Entry 8QM9 (X-ray diffraction, 1.97 A resolution); this record covers chains A and B.

# Chain A (and B)
Protein: Eukaryotic translation initiation factor 4E
Organism: Homo sapiens
Notes: chain B of this document is another copy of the same molecule, construct and numbering; everything in this record applies to it too
UniProt: P06730 (IF4E_HUMAN); residues 36-217 here = UniProt positions 36-217
Chain sequence (215 residues; each row starts with the number of its first residue):
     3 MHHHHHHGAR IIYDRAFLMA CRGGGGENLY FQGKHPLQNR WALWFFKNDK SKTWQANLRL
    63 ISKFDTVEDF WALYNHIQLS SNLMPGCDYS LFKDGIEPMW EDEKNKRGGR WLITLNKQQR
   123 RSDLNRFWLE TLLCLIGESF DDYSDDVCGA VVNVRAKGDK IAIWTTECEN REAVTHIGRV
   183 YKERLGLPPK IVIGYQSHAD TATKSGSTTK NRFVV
Not modelled in the structure: 3-10 (chain B: 3-10, 26-35)
Sequence notes: initiating methionine (3); expression tag (4-35); conflict N127 (Asp in P06730)
Ligand contacts: W4K ((2R)-2-[(1S)-1-[4-(2-fluorophenyl)-2-(2-hydroxyethylamino)phenyl]propoxy]propan-1-ol): L45, F66, F72, L75, Y76, I79, Q80, S83, N84, L85, Y91, L93, L126, N127, W130, L134, V154, V156
UniProt features mapped onto this chain:
  - region (EIF4EBP1/2/3 binding): H37 to Q40, W73 to N77, E132 to G139
  - binding site (mRNA): W56, Q57, W102, E103, R157 to K162, T205 to S207
  - site: K159 (Microbial infection: Interaction with potato virus Y VPg)
  - modified residue: S209 (Phosphoserine)
  - mutagenesis: S53 (S53A/D: No effect on phosphorylation level nor incorporation into eIF4F complex; S53A: Does not affect ability to rescue growth of yeast lacking a functional EIF4E/CDC33 gene), W56 (W56A: Impairs mRNA nuclear export. Reduces affinity for ribavirin), W73 (W73A: Abolishes binding to EIF4EBP1. Impairs interaction with DDX3X. Does not impair mRNA nuclear export. Does not affect affinity for ribavirin), W102 (W102L: Decrease in mRNA cap binding; when associated with A-105), E103 (E103A: No effect), D104 (D104A: No effect), E105 (E105A: Decrease in mRNA cap binding; when associated with L-102), K119 (K119A: Higher affinity for EIF4G1), S209 (S209A: Abolishes resistance to cellular stress and DNA-damaging agents. Does not affect ability to rescue growth of yeast lacking a functional EIF4E/CDC33 gene; S209D: Phosphomimetic mutant ...)
What the authors report for this chain:
  - binding site for W4K: Y76, I79, S83, L85, Y91, L126, N127, V154, V156
  - conformationally variable residues (loop rearrangement): I79 to L85
  - mutagenesis - W56A, S209A: unchanged binding to eIF4G
  - mutagenesis - W73F, L85R, L134R: decreased binding to eIF4G
  - mutagenesis - W56A, W73F/L85R: decreased growth
  - mutagenesis - W73F, L85R, S209A: unchanged growth
  - mutagenesis - W73F, W73F/L85R, L85R, L134R: decreased stability
  - mutagenesis - W73F/L85R, L134R: abolished binding to W4K
  - mutagenesis - L85R: unchanged binding to W4K
  - post-translational modification sites: S209 (citing earlier work)

# How chain A and chain B interact
Residue-residue contacts (18; chain A residue first):
  W46(A) with R42(B); D67(B)
  T55(A) with L62(B)
  Q57(A) with L62(B); I63(B); S64(B); K65(B), hydrogen bond (backbone-side chain)
  A58(A) with K65(B)
  L60(A) with R42(B), hydrogen bond (backbone-side chain); K65(B), hydrogen bond (backbone-side chain)
  R61(A) with R42(B); D96(B)
  L62(A) with R42(B); D96(B), hydrogen bond (backbone-side chain)
  K65(A) with L39(B); D67(B), salt bridge
  D96(A) with P38(B)
  E99(A) with R42(B), salt bridge
Other interface residues (no listed pair), chain A (11 interface residues in all): G97
Other interface residues (no listed pair), chain B (10 interface residues in all): T68

# Overview
11 residues of chain A and 10 residues of chain B are in contact, with 4 hydrogen bonds and 2 salt bridges.
Among the polar pairs are K65(A)-D67(B), E99(A)-R42(B) and Q57(A)-K65(B). From the paper: a binding site for
W4K at Y76(A), I79(A) and S83(A) among others; W73F, W73F/L85R and L85R of chain A, among others, reduce
stability; 6 substitutions were tested in all.
Both chains are Eukaryotic translation initiation factor 4E (Homo sapiens). Entry 8QM9 (Potential drug binding
sites for translation initiation factor eIF4E) was determined by X-ray diffraction, deposited together with
8QM4, 8QM5, 8QM6, 8QM7 and 8QM8.
